2BWF - chain A; structure by X-ray diffraction, 1.15 A resolution.

== Chain A ==
Protein: Ubiquitin-like protein DSK2
From: Saccharomyces cerevisiae
Notes: fragment: ubl domain, residues 1-75
Reference sequence: P48510 (DSK2_YEAST); residues 1-75 here = UniProt positions 1-75
Chain sequence (77 residues; row label = number of the first residue in the row; numbers below 1 keep their minus sign (Leu-1 is residue -1)):
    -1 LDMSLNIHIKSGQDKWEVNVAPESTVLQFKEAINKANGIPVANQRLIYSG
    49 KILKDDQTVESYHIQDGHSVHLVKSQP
UniProt features mapped onto this chain:
  - cross-link: Lys13 (Glycyl lysine isopeptide (Lys-Gly) (interchain with G-Cter in ubiquitin))

== Summary ==
Chain A is Ubiquitin-like protein DSK2 (Saccharomyces cerevisiae); the structure, Crystal structure of the UBL
domain of Dsk2 from S. cerevisiae, was determined by X-ray diffraction together with 2BWB and 2BWE from the
same study.
